Entry 2JDI (X-ray diffraction, 1.90 A resolution); this record covers chains B and G of the 9 polymer chains in the assembly.

== Chain B ==
Name: ATP synthase subunit alpha heart isoform
Organism: Bos taurus
Notes: EC 3.6.3.14
UniProt: P19483 (ATPA1_BOVIN); residues 1-510 here correspond to UniProt positions 44-553 (UniProt number = residue number + 43)
Amino-acid sequence (510 residues; numbered 1 to 510; the number before each row is that of its first residue):
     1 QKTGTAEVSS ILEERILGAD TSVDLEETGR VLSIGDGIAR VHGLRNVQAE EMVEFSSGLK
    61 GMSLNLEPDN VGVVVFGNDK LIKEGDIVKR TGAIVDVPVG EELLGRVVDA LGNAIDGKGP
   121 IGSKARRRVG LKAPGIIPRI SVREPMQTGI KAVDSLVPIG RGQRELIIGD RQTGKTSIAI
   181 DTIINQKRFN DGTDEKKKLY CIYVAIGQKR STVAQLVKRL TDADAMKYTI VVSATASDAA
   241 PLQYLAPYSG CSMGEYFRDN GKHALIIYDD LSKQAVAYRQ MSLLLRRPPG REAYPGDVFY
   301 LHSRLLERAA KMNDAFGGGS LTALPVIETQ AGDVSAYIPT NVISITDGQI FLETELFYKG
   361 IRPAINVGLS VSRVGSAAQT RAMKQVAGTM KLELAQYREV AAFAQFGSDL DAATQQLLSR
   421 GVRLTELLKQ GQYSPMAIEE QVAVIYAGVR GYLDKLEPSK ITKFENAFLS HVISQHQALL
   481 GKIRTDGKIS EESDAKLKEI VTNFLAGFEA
Not modelled in the structure: 1-22, 402-409
Ion coordination: Mg2+: Thr176 (together with AMP-PNP)
Ligand contacts:
  - AMP-PNP (ANP; phosphoaminophosphonic acid-adenylate ester), molecule 1: Asp170, Arg171, Gln172, Thr173, Gly174, Lys175, Thr176, Ser177, Glu328, Phe357, Arg362, Pro363, Gln430, Gly431, Gln432
  - AMP-PNP (ANP), molecule 2: Ile343, Ser344, Val371, Arg373
Swiss-Prot annotation at these positions:
  - binding site (ATP): Gln172, Gly174, Lys175, Thr176, Ser177, Gln430, Gln432
  - binding site (Mg(2+)): Thr176, Asp269
  - site: Ser370 (Required for activity)
  - modified residue: Gln1 (Pyrrolidone carboxylic acid), Ser10 (Phosphoserine), Ser22 (Phosphoserine), Ser33 (Phosphoserine), Ser63 (Phosphoserine), Lys80 (N6-acetyllysine), Lys83 (N6-acetyllysine), Lys89 (N6-acetyllysine), Thr91 (Phosphothreonine), Lys118 (N6-acetyllysine), Ser123 (Phosphoserine), Lys124 (N6-acetyllysine), Ser141 (Phosphoserine), Arg161 (Omega-N-methylarginine), Lys187 (N6-acetyllysine), Lys196 (N6-acetyllysine), Lys197 (N6-acetyllysine), Lys218 (N6-acetyllysine), Lys262 (N6-acetyllysine), Lys384 (N6-acetyllysine) and 6 more in UniProt
  - glycosylation: Ser33 (O-linked (GlcNAc) serine)

== Chain G ==
Name: ATP synthase gamma chain
Organism: Bos taurus
Notes: EC 3.6.1.34
UniProt: P05631 (ATPG_BOVIN); residues 1-273 here correspond to UniProt positions 26-298 (UniProt number = residue number + 25)
Amino-acid sequence (273 residues; row label = number of the first residue in the row):
     1 ATLKDITRRL KSIKNIQKIT KSMKMVAAAK YARAERELKP ARVYGVGSLA LYEKADIKTP
    61 EDKKKHLIIG VSSDRGLCGA IHSSVAKQMK SEAANLAAAG KEVKIIGVGD KIRSILHRTH
   121 SDQFLVTFKE VGRRPPTFGD ASVIALELLN SGYEFDEGSI IFNRFRSVIS YKTEEKPIFS
   181 LDTISSAESM SIYDDIDADV LRNYQEYSLA NIIYYSLKES TTSEQSARMT AMDNASKNAS
   241 EMIDKLTLTF NRTRQAVITK ELIEIISGAA ALD
Not modelled in the structure: 48-66, 87-104, 117-126, 149-158, 174-205
Swiss-Prot annotation at these positions:
  - modified residue: Lys14 (N6-acetyllysine), Lys24 (N6-succinyllysine), Lys30 (N6-acetyllysine), Lys90 (N6-acetyllysine), Ser121 (Phosphoserine), Lys129 (N6-acetyllysine), Lys172 (N6-acetyllysine), Lys245 (N6-succinyllysine)

== How chain B and chain G interact ==
Residue-residue contacts - 5 pairs, chain B then chain G:
  Pro289(B) with Ile263(G)
  Gly290(B) with Ile263(G)
  Ala293(B) with Thr259(G)
  Ala331(B) with Leu248(G), hydrophobic
  Asp333(B) with Arg252(G), salt bridge
Also at the interface, not in a pair above, chain B (6 interface residues in all): Glu292

== Summary ==
6 residues of chain B and 4 residues of chain G are in contact; the contacts include 1 salt bridge. The
salt-bridged pair is Asp333(B)-Arg252(G). Chain B binds AMP-PNP. Curated annotation (UniProt) lists 7
ATP-binding residues and Mg2+-binding residues Thr176(B) and Asp269(B) on chain B.
Here chain B is ATP synthase subunit alpha heart isoform and chain G is ATP synthase gamma chain, both from
Bos taurus. Entry 2JDI (Ground state structure of F1-ATPase from bovine heart mitochondria (Bovine F1-ATPase
crystallised in the absence of ...) was determined by X-ray diffraction.
